Entry 6SPX (X-ray diffraction, 1.99 A resolution); this record covers chains A and B.

Chain A:
Molecule: Casein kinase II subunit alpha
From: Homo sapiens
Notes: EC 2.7.11.1
UniProt: P68400 (CSK21_HUMAN); numbering as in UniProt (aligned over 1-335)
Sequence (335 residues; numbered 1 to 335; the number before each row is that of its first residue):
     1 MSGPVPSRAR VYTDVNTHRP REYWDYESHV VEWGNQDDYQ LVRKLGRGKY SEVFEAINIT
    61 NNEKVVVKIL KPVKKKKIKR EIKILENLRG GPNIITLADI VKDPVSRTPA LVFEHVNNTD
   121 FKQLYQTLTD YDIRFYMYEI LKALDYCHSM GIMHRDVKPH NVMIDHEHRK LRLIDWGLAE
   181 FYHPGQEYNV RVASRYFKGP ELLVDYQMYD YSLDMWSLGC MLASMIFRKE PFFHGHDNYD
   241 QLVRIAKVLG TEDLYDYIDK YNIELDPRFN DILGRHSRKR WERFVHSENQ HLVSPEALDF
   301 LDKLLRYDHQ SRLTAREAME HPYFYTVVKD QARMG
Disordered / not traced: 1, 331-335
Small-molecule neighbours: 9AB (8-[4,5,6,7-tetrakis(bromanyl)benzimidazol-1-yl]octanoic acid): Leu-45, Arg-47, Gly-48, Lys-49, Val-53, Val-66, Ile-95, Phe-113, Glu-114, Val-116, Asn-118, Lys-158, Met-163, Ile-174

Chain B:
Molecule: ARC1502
Sequence (7 residues; numbered 2 to 8; the number before each row is that of its first residue):
     2 DDDDDDK
Modified positions: Asp-2 (D-aspartic acid; DAS)
Covalent attachments: 8-[4,5,6,7-tetrakis(bromanyl)benzimidazol-1-yl]octanoic acid (9AB) linked to Asp-2

Interface between chain A and chain B:
Contacting residue pairs - 28 pairs, chain A then chain B:
  Lys-49(A) / Asp-5(B)  salt bridge
  Tyr-50(A) / Asp-5(B)
  Tyr-50(A) / Asp-6(B)  hydrogen bond (side chain-backbone)
  Arg-80(A) / Asp-6(B)  salt bridge
  Arg-80(A) / Lys-8(B)  hydrogen bond (side chain-backbone)
  Arg-155(A) / Asp-6(B)  salt bridge
  Arg-155(A) / Lys-8(B)  hydrogen bond (side chain-backbone)
  Asp-156(A) / Asp-2(B)
  Lys-158(A) / Asp-2(B)
  Leu-178(A) / Asp-6(B)
  Glu-180(A) / Lys-8(B)
  Glu-187(A) / Lys-8(B)
  Tyr-188(A) / Lys-8(B)
  Asn-189(A) / Asp-6(B)
  Asn-189(A) / Asp-7(B)
  Asn-189(A) / Lys-8(B)  hydrogen bond (backbone-backbone)
  Arg-191(A) / Asp-4(B)  hydrogen bond (side chain-backbone)
  Arg-191(A) / Asp-5(B)
  Arg-191(A) / Asp-6(B)
  Val-192(A) / Asp-4(B)  hydrogen bond (backbone-side chain)
  Val-192(A) / Asp-6(B)
  Ala-193(A) / Asp-2(B)
  Ala-193(A) / Asp-4(B)
  Ser-194(A) / Asp-2(B)
  Ser-194(A) / Asp-3(B)  hydrogen bond
  Arg-195(A) / Asp-3(B)  hydrogen bond (backbone-side chain)
  Lys-198(A) / Asp-4(B)  salt bridge
  Gln-207(A) / Lys-8(B)
Also at the interface, not in a pair above, chain A (21 interface residues in all): Lys-76, Lys-77, Asn-238

In short:
Chain A and chain B form an interface of 21 and 7 residues respectively; the contacts include 8 hydrogen bonds
and 4 salt bridges. Polar contacts include Lys-49(A)/Asp-5(B), Arg-80(A)/Asp-6(B) and Arg-155(A)/Asp-6(B).
Bound to chain A: compound 9AB. Compound 9AB is covalently linked to Asp-2(B).
Chain A is Casein kinase II subunit alpha (Homo sapiens) and chain B is ARC1502; the structure, Structure of
protein kinase CK2 catalytic subunit in complex with the CK2beta-competitive bisubstrate inhibitor ARC1502,
was determined by X-ray diffraction (same publication as 6SPW).
